PDB entry 7T4Z | X-ray diffraction, 1.78 A resolution | chain A

== Chain A ==
Protein: Molybdate-binding periplasmic protein
From: Pseudomonas aeruginosa PA1
Amino-acid sequence (231 residues; each row starts with the number of its first residue):
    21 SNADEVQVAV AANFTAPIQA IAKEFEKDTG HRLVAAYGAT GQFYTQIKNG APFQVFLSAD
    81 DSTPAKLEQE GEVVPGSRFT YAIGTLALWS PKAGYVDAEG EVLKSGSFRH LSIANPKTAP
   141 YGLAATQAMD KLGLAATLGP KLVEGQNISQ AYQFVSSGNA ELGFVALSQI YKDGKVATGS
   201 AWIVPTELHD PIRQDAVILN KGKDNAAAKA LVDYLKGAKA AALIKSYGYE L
Unresolved in the structure: 21-22
From the paper describing this entry:
  - contacts within the chain: Asn-33/Ser-188 (hydrogen bond), Tyr-141/Gln-214 (hydrogen bond), Ser-188/Tyr-249 (hydrogen bond), Gly-194/Ser-246 (hydrogen bond)

== In short ==
From the paper: contacts within the chain involving Asn-33, Ser-188 and Tyr-141 among others.
Chain A is Molybdate-binding periplasmic protein (Pseudomonas aeruginosa PA1); the structure, Crystal
structure of the molybdate-binding periplasmic protein ModA from the bacteria Pseudomonsa aeruginosa in
ligand-free form, was determined by X-ray diffraction (same publication as 7T50, 7T51 and 7T5A).
